Entry 9QE0 (electron microscopy, 6.71 A resolution (low resolution: residue-level contacts below are approximate; hydrogen-bond / salt-bridge calls are withheld)); this record covers chains B and E of the 8 polymer chains in the assembly.

== Chain B ==
Name: JetC
From: Neobacillus vireti LMG 21834
Chain sequence (1371 residues; numbered 1 to 1371; the number before each row is that of its first residue):
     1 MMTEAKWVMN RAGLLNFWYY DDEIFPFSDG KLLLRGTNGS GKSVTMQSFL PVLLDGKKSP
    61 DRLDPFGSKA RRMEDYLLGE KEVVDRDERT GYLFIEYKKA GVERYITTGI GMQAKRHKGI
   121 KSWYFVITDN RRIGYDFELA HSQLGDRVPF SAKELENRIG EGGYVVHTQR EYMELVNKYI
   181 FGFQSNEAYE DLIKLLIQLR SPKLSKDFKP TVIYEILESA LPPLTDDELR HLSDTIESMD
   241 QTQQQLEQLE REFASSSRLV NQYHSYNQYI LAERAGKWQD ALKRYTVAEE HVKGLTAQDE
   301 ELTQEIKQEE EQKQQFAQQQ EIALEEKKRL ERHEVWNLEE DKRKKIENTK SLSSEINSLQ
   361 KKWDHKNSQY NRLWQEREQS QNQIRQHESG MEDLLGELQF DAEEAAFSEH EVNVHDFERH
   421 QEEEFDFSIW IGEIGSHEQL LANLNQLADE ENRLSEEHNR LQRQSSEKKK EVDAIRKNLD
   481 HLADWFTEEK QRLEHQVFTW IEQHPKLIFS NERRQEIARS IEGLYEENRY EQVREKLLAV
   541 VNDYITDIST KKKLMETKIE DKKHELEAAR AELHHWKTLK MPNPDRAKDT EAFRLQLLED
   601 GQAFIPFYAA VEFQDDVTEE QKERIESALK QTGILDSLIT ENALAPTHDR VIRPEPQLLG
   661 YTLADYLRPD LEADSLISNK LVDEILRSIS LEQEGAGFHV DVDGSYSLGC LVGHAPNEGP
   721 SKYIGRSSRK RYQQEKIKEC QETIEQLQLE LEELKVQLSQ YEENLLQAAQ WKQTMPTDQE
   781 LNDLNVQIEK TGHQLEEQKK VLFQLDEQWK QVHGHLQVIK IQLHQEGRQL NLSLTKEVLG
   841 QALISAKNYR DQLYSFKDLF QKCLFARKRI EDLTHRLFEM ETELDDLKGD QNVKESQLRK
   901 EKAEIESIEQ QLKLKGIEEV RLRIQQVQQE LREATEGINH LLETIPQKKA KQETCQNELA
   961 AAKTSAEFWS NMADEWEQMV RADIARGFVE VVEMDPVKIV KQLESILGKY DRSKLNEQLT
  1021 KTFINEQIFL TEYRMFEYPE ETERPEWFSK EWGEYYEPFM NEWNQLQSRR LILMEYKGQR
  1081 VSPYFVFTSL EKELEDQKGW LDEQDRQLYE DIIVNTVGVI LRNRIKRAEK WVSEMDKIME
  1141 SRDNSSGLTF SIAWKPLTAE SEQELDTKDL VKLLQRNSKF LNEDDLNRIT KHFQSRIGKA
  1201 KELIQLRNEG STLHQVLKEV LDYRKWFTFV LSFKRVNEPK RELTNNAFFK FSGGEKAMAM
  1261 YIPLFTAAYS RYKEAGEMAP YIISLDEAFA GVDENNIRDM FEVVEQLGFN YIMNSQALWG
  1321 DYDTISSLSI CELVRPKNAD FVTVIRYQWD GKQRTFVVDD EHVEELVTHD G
Disordered / not traced: 1357-1371

== Chain E ==
Name: JetA
From: Neobacillus vireti LMG 21834
Chain sequence (500 residues; each row starts with the number of its first residue; numbers below 1 keep their minus sign (Gly-3 is residue -3)):
    -3 GPAAMDSTMK KIIEASYLTA DSAAHYRTIL RYFYHQHERM RDFIAPEELL EHMRSIPAFA
    57 DFQEDQLHQQ LAQLVKWNNL IARQDMTNAK TIEEYKKKRF RYQCTPYTVE IERMIVQLEK
   117 LGDTFQGSLE RSQFDRLFQA ITSLQNELEN DLNKSAEEYM RIWEDVFRYF QTIRTSTADY
   177 IAYINSEQTD QRMQTEAFLV YKNQFTTYLR DFIVSLQKTS LQIQHSLSEL TLERLQHFFQ
   237 KLIEHRGAIP RLEDVSSSTN DWLTEYEEYW FSLRQWFLGS AVQQSELDIL QWQTNEMIRR
   297 MTRYVQRIGE RQQHFRSRKK DYLQLSKWFV ECRDSEEAHK LSAVVFGSMT IQHLQLEEAT
   357 TENLHVDTWD EAPTELTIKP RTVRYREKTK PGSFNSNEQK KKEQRELYLK EREQEKKLIE
   417 KYMTQGKITL SALSTVEPFI RKVLLSWIGK SMAAKNRMVK TDYGLHVKVM LDYEKTITLQ
   477 AEDGNLLMPD ATFLFEETRG
Disordered / not traced: -3 to 0, 496

== Chain B / chain E interface ==
Pairs across the interface (32; chain B residue first):
  Asn1246(B) - Glu354(E)
  Lys1250(B) - Glu354(E)
  Trp1319(B) - Leu441(E)
  Asp1321(B) - Arg437(E)
  Asp1321(B) - Lys438(E)
  Asp1321(B) - Asp479(E)
  Asp1323(B) - Asp479(E)
  Val1334(B) - Met448(E)
  Val1334(B) - Ala449(E)
  Pro1336(B) - Ala449(E)
  Thr1343(B) - Met448(E)
  Ile1345(B) - Met448(E)
  Ile1345(B) - Pro485(E)
  Arg1346(B) - Pro485(E)
  Tyr1347(B) - Ile444(E)
  Tyr1347(B) - Leu483(E)
  Tyr1347(B) - Met484(E)
  Tyr1347(B) - Pro485(E)
  Gln1348(B) - Leu482(E)
  Gln1348(B) - Leu483(E)
  Trp1349(B) - Asp479(E)
  Trp1349(B) - Gly480(E)
  Trp1349(B) - Asn481(E)
  Trp1349(B) - Leu482(E)
  Asp1350(B) - Asn481(E)
  Gly1351(B) - Gly480(E)
  Gly1351(B) - Asn481(E)
  Lys1352(B) - Ala477(E)
  Lys1352(B) - Gly480(E)
  Lys1352(B) - Asn481(E)
  Arg1354(B) - Glu478(E)
  Arg1354(B) - Asp479(E)
Other interface residues (no listed pair), chain B (21 interface residues in all): Ala1247, Ile1330, Glu1332, Lys1337
Other interface residues (no listed pair), chain E (22 interface residues in all): Glu353, Ser442, Gly445, Lys451, Tyr469, Gln476

== Overview ==
21 residues of chain B and 22 residues of chain E are in contact.
Here chain B is JetC and chain E is JetA, both from Neobacillus vireti LMG 21834. Entry 9QE0 (Neobacillus
vireti Wadjet-II JetABC dimer) was determined by electron microscopy, deposited together with 9QE1.
